PDB entry 7O3P | X-ray diffraction, 1.40 A resolution | chains A and P

[Chain A]
Name: 14-3-3 protein sigma
Source organism: Homo sapiens
UniProtKB: P31947 (1433S_HUMAN); residues 1-231 here = UniProt positions 1-231
Amino-acid sequence (236 residues; row label = number of the first residue in the row; numbers below 1 keep their minus sign (Gly-4 is residue -4)):
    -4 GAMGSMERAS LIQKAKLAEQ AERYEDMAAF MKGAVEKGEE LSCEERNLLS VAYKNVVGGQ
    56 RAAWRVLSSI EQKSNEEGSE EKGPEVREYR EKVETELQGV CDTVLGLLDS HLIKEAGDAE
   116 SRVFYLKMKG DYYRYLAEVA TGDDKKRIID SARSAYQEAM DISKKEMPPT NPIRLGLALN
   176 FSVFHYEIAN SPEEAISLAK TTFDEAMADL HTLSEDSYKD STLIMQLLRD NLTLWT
Disordered / not traced: -4 to -3, 71-77
Sequence notes: expression tag (-4 to 0)
Modified positions: Cys38 (S-hydroxycysteine; CSO)
Curated features (UniProtKB/Swiss-Prot):
  - site (Interaction with phosphoserine on interacting protein): Arg56, Arg129
  - modified residue (Phosphoserine): Ser5, Ser74
Covalently attached groups: compound V1K linked to Lys122
Ion coordination: Ca2+ near Glu2 (its only coordinating residue here)
Residues lining bound ligands: V1K (2-chloranyl-6-methoxy-1-(4-methylphenyl)sulfonyl-benzimidazole): Cys38, Asn42, Asn166, Pro167, Ile168, Gly171, Ile219
From the paper describing this entry:
  - binding site for V1K: Lys122

[Chain P]
Name: Transcription factor p65
UniProtKB: Q04206 (TF65_HUMAN); residue numbers follow UniProt; this construct covers 39-51
Amino-acid sequence (13 residues; numbered 39 to 51; the number before each row is that of its first residue):
    39 EGRSAGSIPG RRS
Disordered / not traced: 39-42
Sequence notes: variant Arg49 (Glu in Q04206)
Modified positions: Ser45 (phosphoserine; SEP)
Residues lining bound ligands: V1K (2-chloranyl-6-methoxy-1-(4-methylphenyl)sulfonyl-benzimidazole): Ile46, Arg50, Ser51

[How chain A and chain P interact]
Residue-residue contacts (29; chain A residue first):
  Glu14(A) - Arg50(P)
  Glu14(A) - Ser51(P)  hydrogen bond (side chain-backbone)
  Asn42(A) - Ser51(P)
  Val46(A) - Gly48(P)
  Val46(A) - Arg49(P)
  Val46(A) - Arg50(P)
  Val46(A) - Ser51(P)
  Lys49(A) - Pro47(P)
  Lys49(A) - Gly48(P)
  Asn50(A) - Arg49(P)  hydrogen bond (side chain-backbone)
  Gly53(A) - Arg49(P)
  Gly54(A) - Arg49(P)
  Arg56(A) - Ser45(P)
  Lys122(A) - Ile46(P)
  Arg129(A) - Ser45(P)
  Tyr130(A) - Ser45(P)
  Leu174(A) - Gly44(P)
  Leu174(A) - Ser45(P)
  Leu174(A) - Ile46(P)
  Asn175(A) - Ser45(P)
  Asn175(A) - Ile46(P)  hydrogen bond (side chain-backbone)
  Val178(A) - Gly44(P)
  Glu182(A) - Ala43(P)  hydrogen bond (side chain-backbone)
  Ile219(A) - Ile46(P)  hydrophobic
  Leu222(A) - Pro47(P)
  Asn226(A) - Ala43(P)
  Asn226(A) - Gly44(P)  hydrogen bond (side chain-backbone)
  Leu229(A) - Ala43(P)  hydrophobic
  Trp230(A) - Ala43(P)
Also at the interface, not in a pair above, chain A (24 interface residues in all): Tyr19, Leu43, Ser45, Gly171

[In short]
The interface between chain A and chain P involves 24 residues on one side and 9 on the other, with 5 hydrogen
bonds. Polar contacts include Glu14(A)-Ser51(P), Asn50(A)-Arg49(P) and Asn175(A)-Ile46(P). Chain P binds
compound V1K. Covalently linked compound V1K: at Lys122(A). The paper reports a binding site for V1K at
Lys122(A).
Here chain A is 14-3-3 protein sigma (Homo sapiens) and chain P is Transcription factor p65. Entry 7O3P
(14-3-3 sigma with RelA/p65 binding site pS45 and covalently bound TCF521-116) was determined by X-ray
diffraction (same publication as 7BI3, 7BIQ, 7BIW, 7BIY, 7BJB, 7BJF and 54 further entries).
